Entry 6B2M (X-ray diffraction, 2.09 A resolution); this record covers chains A and B of the 6 polymer chains in the assembly.

== Chain A (and B) ==
Molecule: ATP-utilizing enzyme of the PP-loopsuperfamily
From: Lactobacillus plantarum
Notes: chain B of this document is another copy of the same molecule, construct and numbering; everything in this record applies to it too
UniProt: A0A0G9FES3 (A0A0G9FES3_LACPN); residue numbers follow UniProt; this construct covers 1-276
Amino-acid sequence (286 residues; numbered 1 to 286; the number before each row is that of its first residue):
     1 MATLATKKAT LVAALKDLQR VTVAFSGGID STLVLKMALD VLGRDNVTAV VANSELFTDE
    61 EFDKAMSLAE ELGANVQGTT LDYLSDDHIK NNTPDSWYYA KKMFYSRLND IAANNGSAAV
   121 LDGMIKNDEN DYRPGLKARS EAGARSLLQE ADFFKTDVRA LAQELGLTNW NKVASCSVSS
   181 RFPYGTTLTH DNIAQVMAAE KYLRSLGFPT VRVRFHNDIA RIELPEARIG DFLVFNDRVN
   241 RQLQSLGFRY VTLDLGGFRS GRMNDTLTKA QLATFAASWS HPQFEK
Unresolved in the structure: 1, 127-136, 280-286 (chain B: 1, 128-138, 260-286)
Differences from the reference sequence: expression tag (277-286)
Residues lining bound ligands: coenzyme A (COA): Ala24, Phe25, Ser26, Gly28, Ile29, Asp30, Ser31, Val50, Val51, Ala52, Tyr83, Trp97, Ala100, Lys101, Phe104, Tyr105, Asp122, Gly123, Met124, Ser177
From the paper describing this entry:
  - binding site for coenzyme A: Ala24, Ala52
  - catalytic residues: Cys176 (citing earlier work)
  - mutagenesis - K101A, E223A: unchanged catalytic activity
  - mutagenesis - D128A: abolished catalytic activity
  - binding site for coenzyme A: Lys101 (citing earlier work)
  - mutagenesis - C176A: abolished catalytic activity (citing earlier work)
  - mutagenesis - C176A: abolished binding to coenzyme A
  - mutagenesis - D30A: unchanged binding to coenzyme A
  - binding site for phosphate ion: Cys176, Ser180, Arg212, Arg214
  - mutagenesis - W97A: decreased expression
  - self-association interface (contacts with another copy of this molecule): Asp231
  - contacts within the chain: Arg181-Glu200, Arg214-Glu223 (hydrogen bond), Arg221-Glu223 (hydrogen bond)

== How chain A and chain B interact ==
Residue-residue contacts - 8 pairs, chain A then chain B:
  Thr168(A) - Gln163(B)
  Thr168(A) - Glu164(B)
  Asn169(A) - Ala160(B)
  Asp231(A) - Ala227(B)
  Asp231(A) - Asp231(B)
  Val234(A) - Glu226(B)
  Phe235(A) - Glu226(B)
  Arg238(A) - Glu226(B)  salt bridge
Other interface residues (no listed pair), chain A (8 interface residues in all): Glu70, Arg228
Other interface residues (no listed pair), chain B (7 interface residues in all): Thr3

== In short ==
Chain A and chain B form an interface of 8 and 7 residues respectively, with 1 salt bridge. The salt-bridged
pair is Arg238(A)-Glu226(B). Ligands of chain A: coenzyme A. The paper reports the catalytic residue
Cys176(A); D128A and C176A of chain A abolish catalytic activity; 6 substitutions were tested in all.
Chain A and chain B are both ATP-utilizing enzyme of the PP-loopsuperfamily (Lactobacillus plantarum); the
structure, LarE, a sulfur transferase involved in synthesis of the cofactor for lactate racemase in complex
with ..., was determined by X-ray diffraction (same publication as 6B2O).
